PDB entry 6LVE | electron microscopy, 3.10 A resolution | chains A and E of the 8 polymer chains in the assembly

# Chain A (and E)
Protein: N, N-dimethylformamidase large subunit
Source organism: Paracoccus sp. SSG05
Notes: EC 3.5.1.56; chain E of this document is another copy of the same molecule, construct and numbering; everything in this record applies to it too
UniProtKB: I6NT79 (I6NT79_9RHOB); residue numbers follow UniProt; this construct covers 1-762
Chain sequence (775 residues; row label = number of the first residue in the row):
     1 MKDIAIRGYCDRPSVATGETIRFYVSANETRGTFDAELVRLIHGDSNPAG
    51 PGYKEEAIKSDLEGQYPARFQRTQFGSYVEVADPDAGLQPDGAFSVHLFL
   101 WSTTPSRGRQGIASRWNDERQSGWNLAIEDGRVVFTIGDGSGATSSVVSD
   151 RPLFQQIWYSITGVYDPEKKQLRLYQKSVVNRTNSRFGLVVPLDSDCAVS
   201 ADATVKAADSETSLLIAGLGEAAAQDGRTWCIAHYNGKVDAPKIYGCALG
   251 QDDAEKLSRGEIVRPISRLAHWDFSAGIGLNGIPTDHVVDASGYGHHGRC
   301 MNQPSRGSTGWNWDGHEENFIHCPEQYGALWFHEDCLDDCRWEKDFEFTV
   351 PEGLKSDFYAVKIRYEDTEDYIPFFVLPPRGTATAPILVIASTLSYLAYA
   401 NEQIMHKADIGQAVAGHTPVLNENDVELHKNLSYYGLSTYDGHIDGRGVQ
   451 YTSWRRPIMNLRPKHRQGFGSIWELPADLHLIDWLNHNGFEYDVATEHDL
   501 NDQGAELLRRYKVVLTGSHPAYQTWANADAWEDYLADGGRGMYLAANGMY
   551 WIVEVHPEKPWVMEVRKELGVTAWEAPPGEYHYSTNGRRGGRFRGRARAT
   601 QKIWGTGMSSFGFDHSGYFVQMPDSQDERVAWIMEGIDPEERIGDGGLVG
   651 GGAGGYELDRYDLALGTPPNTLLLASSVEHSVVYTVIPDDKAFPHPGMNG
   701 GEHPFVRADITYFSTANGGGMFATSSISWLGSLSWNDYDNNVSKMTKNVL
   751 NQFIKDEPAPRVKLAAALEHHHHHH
Unresolved in the structure: 411-415, 466-470, 762-775
Construct notes: engineered mutation Ala521 (Glu in I6NT79); expression tag (763-775)
From the paper describing this entry:
  - mutagenesis - E521A: abolished binding to Fe
  - catalytic residues: His519
  - mutagenesis - Y440A: abolished catalytic activity
  - mutagenesis - S395A: unchanged catalytic activity on DMF
  - mutagenesis - H519A, N547A, E657A: abolished catalytic activity on DMF
  - catalytic residues: Asn547, Glu657 (proposed by the authors, not directly observed)

# Chain A / chain E interface
Residue-residue contacts (25):
  Arg12(A) - Ile266(E)
  Arg12(A) - Ser267(E)  hydrogen bond
  Glu19(A) - Cys247(E)
  His287(A) - Val289(E)
  Gly293(A) - Pro557(E)
  Gly293(A) - Glu558(E)  hydrogen bond (backbone-backbone)
  Gly295(A) - Glu558(E)
  His297(A) - Thr285(E)  hydrogen bond
  His297(A) - Glu558(E)  salt bridge
  Arg299(A) - Gly295(E)
  Glu352(A) - Glu168(E)
  Arg380(A) - Arg264(E)
  Arg455(A) - Tyr294(E)
  Asp502(A) - Pro265(E)
  Glu506(A) - Asp252(E)
  Glu506(A) - Lys256(E)  salt bridge
  Pro557(A) - Arg268(E)  hydrogen bond (backbone-side chain)
  Glu558(A) - Ala291(E)
  Glu558(A) - Ser292(E)
  Glu558(A) - Gly293(E)
  Pro560(A) - Pro265(E)  hydrophobic
  Pro560(A) - Ile266(E)  hydrophobic
  Pro560(A) - Arg268(E)
  Trp561(A) - Ile266(E)  hydrophobic
  Trp561(A) - Gly293(E)
Also at the interface, not in a pair above, chain A (20 interface residues in all): Asp11, Ile266, Ala291, Tyr294
Also at the interface, not in a pair above, chain E (24 interface residues in all): Glu261, Asn281, His287, Asp290, His297, Asp502

# In short
Chain A and chain E form an interface of 20 and 24 residues respectively, with 4 hydrogen bonds and 2 salt
bridges. Among the polar pairs are His297(A)-Glu558(E), Glu506(A)-Lys256(E) and Arg12(A)-Ser267(E). From the
paper: catalytic residues His519(A), Asn547(A) and Glu657(A); H519A, N547A and E657A of chain A abolish
catalytic activity on DMF; 6 substitutions were tested in all.
Chain A and chain E are both N, N-dimethylformamidase large subunit (Paracoccus sp. SSG05); the structure,
Structure of Dimethylformamidase, tetramer, E521A mutant, was determined by electron microscopy together with
6LVV, 6LVB, 6LVC and 6LVD from the same study.
